4I3S - chains G and L of the 3 polymer chains in the assembly; structure by X-ray diffraction, 2.85 A resolution.

== Chain G ==
Protein: Outer domain of HIV-1 gp120 (KER2018 OD4.2.2)
Source organism: Human Immunodeficiency Virus
Amino-acid sequence (190 residues; numbered 252 to 481 plus 1 insertion-coded residue; 41 numbers in that range are skipped by the numbering (no residue carries them; nothing is unmodelled there); the number before each row is that of its first residue):
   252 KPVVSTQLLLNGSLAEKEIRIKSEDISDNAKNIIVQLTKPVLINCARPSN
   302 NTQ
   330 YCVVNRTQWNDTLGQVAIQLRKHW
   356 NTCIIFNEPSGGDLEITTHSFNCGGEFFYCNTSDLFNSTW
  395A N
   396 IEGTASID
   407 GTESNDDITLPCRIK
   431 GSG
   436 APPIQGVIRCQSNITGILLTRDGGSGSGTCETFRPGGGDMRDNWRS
Not modelled in the structure: 407-412, 478-481
Disulfides: Cys296-Cys331, Cys358-Cys465, Cys378-Cys445, Cys385-Cys418

== Chain L ==
Protein: Light chain of VRC-PG04 Fab
Source organism: Homo sapiens
Notes: antibody fragment or engineered binder
Amino-acid sequence (208 residues; numbered 1 to 214; 6 numbers in that range are skipped by the numbering (no residue carries them; nothing is unmodelled there); the number before each row is that of its first residue):
     1 EIVLTQSPGTLSLSPGETASLSCTAAS
    30 YGHMTWYQKKPGQPPKLLIFATSKRASGIPDRFSGSQFGKQYTLTITRME
    80 PEDFARYYCQQL
    96 EFFGQGTRLEIRRTVAAPSVFIFPPSDEQLKSGTASVVCLLNNFYPREAK
   146 VQWKVDNALQSGNSQESVTEQDSKDSTYSLSSTLTLSKADYEKHKVYACE
   196 VTHQGLSSPVTKSFNRGEC
Disulfides: Cys134-Cys194
Ion coordination: Ca2+ near Glu143 (its only coordinating residue here)

== Chain G / chain L interface ==
Residue-residue contacts (7; chain G residue first):
  Ser278(G) with Leu91(L)
  Asp279(G) with Leu91(L)
  Asn280(G) with Glu96(L), hydrogen bond
  Gly458(G) with Glu96(L)
  Gly459(G) with Glu96(L), hydrogen bond (backbone-side chain)
  Ser460(G) with Glu1(L); Phe97(L)
Interface residues without a listed pair, chain G (8 interface residues in all): Asp276, Arg456

== Summary ==
The interface between chain G and chain L involves 8 residues on one side and 4 on the other, with 2 hydrogen
bonds. Among the polar pairs are Asn280(G)-Glu96(L) and Gly459(G)-Glu96(L).
Chain G is Outer domain of HIV-1 gp120 (KER2018 OD4.2.2) (Human Immunodeficiency Virus) and chain L is Light
chain of VRC-PG04 Fab (Homo sapiens); the structure, Crystal structure of the outer domain of HIV-1 gp120 in
complex with VRC-PG04 space group P21, was determined by X-ray diffraction, deposited together with 4I3R.
